8PPR - chains M and P of the 8 polymer chains in the assembly; structure by electron microscopy, 3.00 A resolution.

Chain M:
Name: Protein MIS12 homolog
Source organism: Homo sapiens
UniProtKB: Q9H081 (MIS12_HUMAN); residue numbers follow UniProt; this construct covers 1-205
Amino-acid sequence (205 residues; numbered 1 to 205; the number before each row is that of its first residue):
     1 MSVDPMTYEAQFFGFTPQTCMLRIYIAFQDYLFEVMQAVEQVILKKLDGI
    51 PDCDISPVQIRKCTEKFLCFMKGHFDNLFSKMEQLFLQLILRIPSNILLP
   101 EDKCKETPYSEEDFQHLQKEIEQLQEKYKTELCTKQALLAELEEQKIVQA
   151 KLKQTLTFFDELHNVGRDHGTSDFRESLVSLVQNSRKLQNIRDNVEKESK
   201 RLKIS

Chain P:
Name: Polyamine-modulated factor 1
Source organism: Homo sapiens
UniProtKB: Q6P1K2 (PMF1_HUMAN); residue numbers follow UniProt; this construct covers 1-205
Amino-acid sequence (205 residues; row label = number of the first residue in the row):
     1 MAEASSANLGSGCEEKRHEGSSSESVPPGTTISRVKLLDTMVDTFLQKLV
    51 AAGSYQRFTDCYKCFYQLQPAMTQQIYDKFIAQLQTSIREEISDIKEEGN
   101 LEAVLNALDKIVEEGKVRKEPAWRPSGIPEKDLHSVMAPYFLQQRDTLRR
   151 HVQKQEAENQQLADAVLAGRRQVEELQLQVQAQQQAWQALHREQRELVAV
   201 LREPE
Not modelled in the structure: 1-28, 205

Interface between chain M and chain P:
Contacting residue pairs (143):
  Tyr8(M) with Arg124(P)
  Phe12(M) with Val104(P), hydrophobic; Leu108(P), hydrophobic
  Phe13(M) with Val104(P), hydrophobic
  Arg23(M) with Ile95(P)
  Ala27(M) with Glu91(P)
  Phe28(M) with Phe45(P), hydrophobic; Ile88(P), hydrophobic; Glu91(P)
  Tyr31(M) with Ser87(P); Glu91(P), hydrogen bond
  Val35(M) with Phe80(P), hydrophobic; Gln83(P); Leu84(P)
  Met36(M) with Phe80(P), hydrophobic
  Val39(M) with Ile76(P), hydrophobic; Phe80(P), hydrophobic
  Val42(M) with Ile76(P), hydrophobic
  Ile43(M) with Phe65(P), hydrophobic
  Lys46(M) with Met72(P), hydrogen bond
  Leu47(M) with Phe65(P), hydrophobic
  Ile50(M) with Leu68(P), hydrophobic
  Ile55(M) with Cys64(P); Leu68(P), hydrophobic
  Cys63(M) with Cys61(P), hydrogen bond (backbone-side chain); Tyr62(P); Cys64(P), hydrophobic
  Thr64(M) with Tyr62(P)
  Lys66(M) with Cys61(P)
  Phe67(M) with Phe58(P), hydrophobic; Cys61(P), hydrophobic; Tyr62(P)
  Phe70(M) with Ala52(P); Arg57(P)
  Phe75(M) with Phe45(P), hydrophobic
  Leu78(M) with Phe45(P), hydrophobic; Lys48(P)
  Met82(M) with Met41(P)
  Leu85(M) with Met41(P), hydrophobic
  Phe86(M) with Leu38(P), hydrophobic; Met41(P), hydrophobic
  Leu89(M) with Arg34(P), hydrogen bond (backbone-side chain); Leu37(P), hydrophobic
  Ile90(M) with Arg34(P), hydrogen bond (backbone-side chain); Leu38(P), hydrophobic; Met41(P), hydrophobic; Leu105(P), hydrophobic
  Arg92(M) with Arg34(P), hydrogen bond (backbone-side chain)
  Ile93(M) with Leu108(P), hydrophobic
  Pro94(M) with Val112(P), hydrophobic; Arg124(P), hydrogen bond (backbone-side chain)
  Ser95(M) with Pro121(P); Ala122(P), hydrogen bond (backbone-backbone); Arg124(P)
  Asn96(M) with Gly115(P); Arg118(P); Lys119(P); Glu120(P); Ala122(P)
  Ile97(M) with Ile111(P), hydrophobic; Val112(P), hydrophobic; Gly115(P); Ala122(P); Arg124(P), hydrogen bond (backbone-side chain)
  Leu98(M) with Ile111(P); Trp123(P)
  Pro100(M) with Ile111(P)
  Lys103(M) with Glu114(P), salt bridge
  Cys104(M) with Ser135(P), hydrogen bond (backbone-side chain)
  Lys105(M) with Trp123(P); Asp132(P), hydrogen bond (side chain-backbone); Ser135(P); Val136(P)
  Thr107(M) with Ser135(P)
  Tyr109(M) with Ala138(P), hydrophobic
  Glu111(M) with His134(P)
  Phe114(M) with His134(P); Met137(P), hydrophobic
  Leu117(M) with Phe141(P), hydrophobic; Leu142(P), hydrophobic; Arg145(P)
  Gln118(M) with Phe141(P)
  Glu120(M) with Arg145(P), salt bridge; Arg149(P), salt bridge
  Ile121(M) with Phe141(P); Gln144(P); Arg145(P); Leu148(P)
  Leu124(M) with Arg145(P); Leu148(P), hydrophobic; Arg149(P)
  Gln125(M) with Leu148(P)
  Lys127(M) with Glu156(P), salt bridge
  Tyr128(M) with His151(P)
  Glu131(M) with Gln155(P); Glu156(P); Asn159(P), hydrogen bond (backbone-side chain)
  Leu132(M) with Gln155(P)
  Thr134(M) with Asn159(P)
  Lys135(M) with Gln155(P); Glu158(P), salt bridge; Asn159(P); Leu162(P)
  Leu138(M) with Asn159(P); Leu162(P), hydrophobic; Ala163(P); Val166(P), hydrophobic
  Leu139(M) with Leu162(P), hydrophobic
  Glu141(M) with Val166(P); Arg170(P), salt bridge
  Leu142(M) with Val166(P), hydrophobic
  Gln145(M) with Val166(P), hydrogen bond (side chain-backbone); Gly169(P); Arg170(P)
  Val148(M) with Val173(P), hydrophobic
  Gln149(M) with Gly169(P); Gln172(P), hydrogen bond; Val173(P); Leu176(P)
  Leu152(M) with Leu176(P), hydrophobic; Gln177(P); Val180(P), hydrophobic
  Lys153(M) with Leu176(P)
  Leu156(M) with Gln179(P); Val180(P), hydrophobic
  Phe159(M) with Gln183(P)
  Leu162(M) with Trp187(P), hydrophobic
  Phe174(M) with Leu190(P), hydrophobic
  Arg175(M) with Ala189(P), hydrogen bond (side chain-backbone); Leu190(P); Glu193(P), salt bridge
  Leu178(M) with Leu190(P), hydrophobic; Glu193(P)
  Val179(M) with Glu193(P)
  Val182(M) with Glu193(P); Glu196(P); Leu197(P), hydrophobic; Val200(P), hydrophobic
  Ser185(M) with Leu197(P); Val200(P); Leu201(P)
  Arg186(M) with Glu196(P), salt bridge; Val200(P)
Interface residues without a listed pair, chain M (82 interface residues in all): Ala38, Ile60, Met71, His74, Phe79, Asp102, Thr155, Gln189
Interface residues without a listed pair, chain P (85 interface residues in all): Leu49, Gly53, Ile92, Lys116, Lys131, Leu133, Val152, Ala165, Arg192, Gln194, Arg202

Summary:
Chain M and chain P form an interface of 82 and 85 residues respectively; the contacts include 15 hydrogen
bonds and 8 salt bridges. Among the polar pairs are Lys103(M)-Glu114(P), Glu120(M)-Arg145(P) and
Glu120(M)-Arg149(P).
Here chain M is Protein MIS12 homolog and chain P is Polyamine-modulated factor 1, both from Homo sapiens.
Entry 8PPR (Structure of the human outer kinetochore KMN network complex) was determined by electron
microscopy.
